2LSJ - chains A and B; structure by solution NMR.

Chain A:
Name: DNA repair protein REV1
Source organism: Mus musculus
Notes: EC 2.7.7.-
Reference sequence: Q920Q2 (REV1_MOUSE); residues 5-119 here correspond to UniProt positions 1135-1249 (UniProt number = residue number + 1130)
Sequence (119 residues; numbered 1 to 119; the number before each row is that of its first residue):
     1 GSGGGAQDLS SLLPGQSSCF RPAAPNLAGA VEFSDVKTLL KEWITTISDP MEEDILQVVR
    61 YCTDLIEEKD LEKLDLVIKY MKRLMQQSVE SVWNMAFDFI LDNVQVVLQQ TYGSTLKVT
Disordered / not traced: 1-22
Differences from the reference sequence: expression tag (1-4)
What the authors report for this chain:
  - mutagenesis - V36A/L40A, I55A/V59A, V77A/M81A, W93A/F97A: abolished binding to mRev7
  - mutagenesis - K37A/K41A, K37E, K37E/K41E, K41E, R60A/D64A, R60E, R60E/D64R, D64R, L76A, K79A/R83A, Y80F, R83D, R83E, D98A/D102A, D98R, D98R/D102R, D102R: unchanged binding to Rev7
  - mutagenesis - K69E, D70R, K79E/R83E, K79E: decreased binding to Rev7
  - mutagenesis - L71A, E72K, K73E, L74A, D75R: abolished binding to Rev7
  - conformationally variable residues (order/disorder transition): Asn26 to Val31

Chain B:
Name: DNA polymerase kappa
Source organism: Mus musculus
Notes: fragment: Rev1-interacting Region (RIR)
Reference sequence: Q9QUG2 (POLK_MOUSE); residues 203-225 here correspond to UniProt positions 560-582 (UniProt number = residue number + 357)
Sequence (25 residues; numbered 201 to 225; the number before each row is that of its first residue):
   201 SHMSHKKSFF DKKRSERISN CQDTS
Disordered / not traced: 201-206, 221-225
Differences from the reference sequence: expression tag (201-202)
What the authors report for this chain:
  - conformationally variable residues (order/disorder transition): Phe209 to Ile218
  - contacts within the chain: Ser208-Phe210 (hydrogen bond), Ser208-Asp211 (hydrogen bond), Ser208-Lys212 (backbone contact), Phe209-Lys213

Chain A / chain B interface:
Contacting residue pairs (20; chain A residue first):
  Leu27(A) - Phe210(B)
  Ala28(A) - Phe210(B)
  Ala28(A) - Arg214(B)
  Ala28(A) - Arg217(B)
  Gly29(A) - Arg217(B)
  Ala30(A) - Arg217(B)
  Asp35(A) - Arg217(B)
  Leu39(A) - Lys213(B)
  Glu42(A) - Phe209(B)
  Glu42(A) - Lys213(B)
  Trp43(A) - Phe209(B)
  Trp43(A) - Phe210(B)
  Ile47(A) - Phe209(B)
  Met51(A) - Lys207(B)
  Met51(A) - Ser208(B)
  Glu53(A) - Lys207(B)
  Asp54(A) - Ser208(B)
  Asp54(A) - Phe209(B)
  Asp54(A) - Phe210(B)
  Gln57(A) - Phe210(B)
Interface residues without a listed pair, chain A (16 interface residues in all): Leu40, Thr46, Val58
The authors on this interface:
  - residue pairs: Leu27(A)-Phe210(B) (hydrophobic contact), Ala28(A)-Phe210(B) (hydrophobic contact), Leu40(A)-Phe210(B) (hydrophobic contact), Glu42(A)-Lys213(B), Trp43(A)-Phe209(B) (hydrophobic contact), Trp43(A)-Phe210(B) (hydrophobic contact), Thr46(A)-Phe209(B) (hydrophobic contact), Ile47(A)-Phe209(B) (hydrophobic contact), Gln57(A)-Phe210(B) (hydrophobic contact), Val58(A)-Phe210(B) (hydrophobic contact), Lys207(B)-Met51(A), Arg214(B)-Ala28(A), Arg217(B)-Ala30(A)
  - interface residues, chain B: Phe210(B)

Summary:
The interface between chain A and chain B involves 16 residues on one side and 7 on the other. The authors
report hydrophobic contacts between Leu27(A) and Phe210(B), Ala28(A) and Phe210(B) and Leu40(A) and Phe210(B)
among others; contacts between Glu42(A) and Lys213(B), Lys207(B) and Met51(A) and Arg214(B) and Ala28(A) among
others. The paper reports that L71A, E72K and K73E of chain A, among others, abolish binding to Rev7; the
interface residue Phe210(B); 30 substitutions were tested in all.
Here chain A is DNA repair protein REV1 and chain B is DNA polymerase kappa, both from Mus musculus. Entry
2LSJ (Solution structure of the mouse Rev1 CTD in complex with the Rev1-interacting Region (RIR)of Pol Kappa)
was determined by solution NMR.
